Entry 6FVV (electron microscopy, 5.40 A resolution (low resolution: residue-level contacts below are approximate; hydrogen-bond / salt-bridge calls are withheld)); this record covers chains L and M of the 47 polymer chains in the assembly.

Chain L:
Protein: 26S proteasome subunit RPT4
Organism: Saccharomyces cerevisiae (strain ATCC 204508 / S288c)
UniProt: P53549 (PRS10_YEAST); residue numbers follow UniProt; this construct covers 49-436
Sequence (388 residues; each row starts with the number of its first residue):
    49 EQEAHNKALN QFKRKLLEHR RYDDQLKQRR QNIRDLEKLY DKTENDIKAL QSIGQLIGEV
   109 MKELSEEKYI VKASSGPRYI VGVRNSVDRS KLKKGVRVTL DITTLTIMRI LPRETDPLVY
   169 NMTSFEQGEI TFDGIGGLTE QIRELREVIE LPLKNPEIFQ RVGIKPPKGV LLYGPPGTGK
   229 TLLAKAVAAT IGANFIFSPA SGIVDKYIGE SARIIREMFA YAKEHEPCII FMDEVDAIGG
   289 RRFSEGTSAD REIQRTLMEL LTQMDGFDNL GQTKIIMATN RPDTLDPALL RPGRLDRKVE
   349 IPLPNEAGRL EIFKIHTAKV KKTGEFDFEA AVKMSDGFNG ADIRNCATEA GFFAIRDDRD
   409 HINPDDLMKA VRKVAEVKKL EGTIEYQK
Metal / ion sites: Mg2+: T229 (together with ATP)
Ligand contacts:
  - ATP (adenosine-5'-triphosphate), molecule 1: G182, I183, G184, P223, P224, G225, T226, G227, K228, T229, L230, E282, N328, I360, I363, H364, G388, A389, R392
  - ATP, molecule 2: L309, D313, R339, R342
Curated features (UniProtKB/Swiss-Prot):
  - binding site (ATP): G222 to T229

Chain M:
Protein: 26S proteasome regulatory subunit 6A
Organism: Saccharomyces cerevisiae (strain ATCC 204508 / S288c)
UniProt: P33297 (PRS6A_YEAST); residues 14-434 here = UniProt positions 14-434
Sequence (421 residues; numbered 14 to 434; the number before each row is that of its first residue):
    14 GDDELDQEIL NLSTQELQTR AKLLDNEIRI FRSELQRLSH ENNVMLEKIK DNKEKIKNNR
    74 QLPYLVANVV EVMDMNEIED KENSESTTQG GNVNLDNTAV GKAAVVKTSS RQTVFLPMVG
   134 LVDPDKLKPN DLVGVNKDSY LILDTLPSEF DSRVKAMEVD EKPTETYSDV GGLDKQIEEL
   194 VEAIVLPMKR ADKFKDMGIR APKGALMYGP PGTGKTLLAR ACAAQTNATF LKLAAPQLVQ
   254 MYIGEGAKLV RDAFALAKEK APTIIFIDEL DAIGTKRFDS EKSGDREVQR TMLELLNQLD
   314 GFSSDDRVKV LAATNRVDVL DPALLRSGRL DRKIEFPLPS EDSRAQILQI HSRKMTTDDD
   374 INWQELARST DEFNGAQLKA VTVEAGMIAL RNGQSSVKHE DFVEGISEVQ ARKSKSVSFY
   434 A
Metal / ion sites: Mg2+: T229 (together with ADP)
Ligand contacts:
  - ADP (adenosine-5'-diphosphate): D182, V183, G184, P223, P224, G225, T226, G227, K228, T229, L230, I360, I363, H364, G388, A389, K392
  - ATP (adenosine-5'-triphosphate): R213, L309, D313, R339, R342
Curated features (UniProtKB/Swiss-Prot):
  - binding site (ATP): G222 to T229
  - modified residue: Y180 (Phosphotyrosine)

How chain L and chain M interact:
Pairs across the interface (183):
  E51(L) - T27(M)
  H53(L) - T27(M)
  H53(L) - L30(M)
  H53(L) - Q31(M)
  N54(L) - D19(M)
  L57(L) - E17(M)
  L57(L) - L18(M)
  L57(L) - I22(M)
  L57(L) - L30(M)
  F60(L) - E17(M)
  F60(L) - A34(M)
  K61(L) - E17(M)
  K63(L) - E17(M)
  K63(L) - A34(M)
  K63(L) - L37(M)
  K63(L) - D38(M)
  L64(L) - D16(M)
  L64(L) - E17(M)
  H67(L) - L37(M)
  H67(L) - I41(M)
  H67(L) - F44(M)
  Y70(L) - I41(M)
  Y70(L) - F44(M)
  Y70(L) - L48(M)
  D71(L) - F44(M)
  Q73(L) - L48(M)
  L74(L) - E47(M)
  L74(L) - L48(M)
  L74(L) - L51(M)
  R77(L) - L48(M)
  R77(L) - L51(M)
  R77(L) - S52(M)
  R77(L) - N55(M)
  R78(L) - L51(M)
  N80(L) - N55(M)
  I81(L) - L51(M)
  I81(L) - N55(M)
  L84(L) - N55(M)
  L84(L) - M58(M)
  L84(L) - L59(M)
  L84(L) - I62(M)
  Y88(L) - M58(M)
  Y88(L) - K61(M)
  Y88(L) - N65(M)
  K90(L) - G133(M)
  T91(L) - N65(M)
  T91(L) - I69(M)
  E92(L) - N65(M)
  N93(L) - D109(M)
  N93(L) - G133(M)
  D94(L) - I69(M)
  D94(L) - V132(M)
  D94(L) - L134(M)
  I95(L) - N65(M)
  I95(L) - K68(M)
  K96(L) - D109(M)
  A97(L) - D109(M)
  A97(L) - M131(M)
  A97(L) - V132(M)
  A97(L) - L154(M)
  L98(L) - N72(M)
  S100(L) - D109(M)
  S100(L) - N110(M)
  S100(L) - P130(M)
  I101(L) - P130(M)
  I101(L) - S152(M)
  G102(L) - F128(M)
  G102(L) - L129(M)
  G102(L) - Y153(M)
  Q103(L) - V127(M)
  Q103(L) - F128(M)
  Q103(L) - P130(M)
  L104(L) - T126(M)
  I105(L) - V118(M)
  I105(L) - T126(M)
  I105(L) - V127(M)
  I105(L) - F128(M)
  S122(L) - R124(M)
  S122(L) - T126(M)
  S123(L) - R124(M)
  S123(L) - Q125(M)
  S134(L) - T100(M)
  S134(L) - T101(M)
  V135(L) - T100(M)
  K139(L) - S99(M)
  K139(L) - T100(M)
  T147(L) - F128(M)
  M156(L) - E98(M)
  M156(L) - T100(M)
  R157(L) - M88(M)
  R157(L) - E92(M)
  R157(L) - E98(M)
  R157(L) - S99(M)
  R157(L) - T100(M)
  R157(L) - V113(M)
  R157(L) - F128(M)
  I158(L) - S99(M)
  L159(L) - F128(M)
  E162(L) - E84(M)
  T163(L) - E84(M)
  Y168(L) - P142(M)
  Q175(L) - G314(M)
  Q175(L) - F315(M)
  Q175(L) - S316(M)
  Q175(L) - S317(M)
  P224(L) - R339(M)
  G225(L) - R339(M)
  T229(L) - D313(M)
  T229(L) - F315(M)
  F245(L) - D313(M)
  F245(L) - F315(M)
  P247(L) - N310(M)
  S249(L) - R264(M)
  S249(L) - R303(M)
  S249(L) - L306(M)
  S249(L) - E307(M)
  S249(L) - N310(M)
  G250(L) - R264(M)
  V252(L) - I256(M)
  V252(L) - A260(M)
  V252(L) - R264(M)
  V252(L) - R303(M)
  D253(L) - G257(M)
  D253(L) - R264(M)
  K254(L) - Y255(M)
  K254(L) - I256(M)
  K254(L) - G257(M)
  Y255(L) - E258(M)
  E282(L) - L306(M)
  E282(L) - L309(M)
  E282(L) - N310(M)
  D284(L) - R299(M)
  D284(L) - L306(M)
  A285(L) - R299(M)
  A285(L) - L306(M)
  G287(L) - R299(M)
  G288(L) - R299(M)
  R289(L) - E294(M)
  R290(L) - E294(M)
  F291(L) - E294(M)
  F291(L) - K295(M)
  E293(L) - E294(M)
  G294(L) - K295(M)
  D298(L) - K295(M)
  D298(L) - D298(M)
  I301(L) - R299(M)
  D331(L) - D292(M)
  T332(L) - K289(M)
  T332(L) - D292(M)
  T332(L) - R299(M)
  K367(L) - M210(M)
  K367(L) - G211(M)
  V368(L) - M210(M)
  K369(L) - D209(M)
  A389(L) - R213(M)
  A389(L) - S340(M)
  D390(L) - S340(M)
  R392(L) - G211(M)
  R392(L) - R213(M)
  N393(L) - R213(M)
  N393(L) - S340(M)
  N393(L) - D344(M)
  A395(L) - I212(M)
  T396(L) - R213(M)
  G399(L) - M210(M)
  G399(L) - I212(M)
  F400(L) - E195(M)
  F400(L) - P200(M)
  F400(L) - F207(M)
  F400(L) - P215(M)
  F400(L) - R345(M)
  I403(L) - K206(M)
  I403(L) - F207(M)
  I403(L) - M210(M)
  D406(L) - K206(M)
  D408(L) - K206(M)
  D408(L) - M210(M)
  I410(L) - M210(M)
  E429(L) - P335(M)
  E429(L) - K346(M)
  G430(L) - P335(M)
  T431(L) - P335(M)
  T431(L) - A336(M)
Interface residues without a listed pair, chain L (104 interface residues in all): A56, R68, E85, L87, Q99, R132, P160, F173, K233, T295, A297, R329, R404
Interface residues without a listed pair, chain M (103 interface residues in all): D15, E54, K66, M86, S97, D136, A196, L199, R203, Y221, M254, L338

Summary:
104 residues of chain L and 103 residues of chain M are in contact. One ATP molecule is bound between chain L
and chain M. Bound to chain L: ATP. Ligands of chain M: ADP.
Chain L is 26S proteasome subunit RPT4 and chain M is 26S proteasome regulatory subunit 6A, both from
Saccharomyces cerevisiae (strain ATCC 204508 / S288c); the structure, 26S proteasome, s3 state, was determined
by electron microscopy, deposited together with 6FVW, 6FVT, 6FVU, 6FVX and 6FVY.
